9FWQ - chains A and B; structure by X-ray diffraction, 2.32 A resolution.

# Chain A
Name: Non-structural protein 10
Source organism: Severe acute respiratory syndrome coronavirus 2
UniProt: P0DTC1 (R1A_SARS2); residues 1-130 here correspond to UniProt positions 4254-4383 (UniProt number = residue number + 4253)
Chain sequence (131 residues; numbered 1 to 131; the number before each row is that of its first residue):
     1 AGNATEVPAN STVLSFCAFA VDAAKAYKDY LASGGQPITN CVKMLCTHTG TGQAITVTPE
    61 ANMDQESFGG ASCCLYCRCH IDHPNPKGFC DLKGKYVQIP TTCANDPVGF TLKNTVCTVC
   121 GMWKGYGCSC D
Differences from the reference sequence: expression tag (131)
Metal / ion sites: Zn2+ site 1: C74, C77, H83, C90; Zn2+ site 2: C117, C120, C128, C130
Ligand contacts: A1IGJ (5,6,7,8-tetrahydro-[1,2,4]triazolo[4,3-a]pyridine): D82, H83, N85, G88

# Chain B
Name: Guanine-N7 methyltransferase nsp14
Source organism: Severe acute respiratory syndrome coronavirus 2
Notes: EC 2.1.1.56, 3.1.13.-
UniProt: P0DTD1 (R1AB_SARS2); residues 1-289 here correspond to UniProt positions 5926-6214 (UniProt number = residue number + 5925)
Chain sequence (290 residues; each row starts with the number of its first residue; numbering starts at 0):
     0 MAENVTGLFK DCSKVITGLH PTQAPTHLSV DTKFKTEGLC VDIPGIPKDM TYRRLISMMG
    60 FKMNYQVNGY PNMFITREEA IRHVRAWIGF DVEGCHATRE AVGTNLPLQL GFSTGVNLVA
   120 VPTGYVDTPN NTDFSRVSAK PPPGDQFKHL IPLMYKGLPW NVVRIKIVQM LSDTLKNLSD
   180 RVVFVLWAHG FELTSMKYFV KIGPERTCCL CDRRATCFST ASDTYACWHH SIGFDYVYNP
   240 FMIDVQQWGF TGNLQSNHDL YCQVHGNAHV ASCDAIMTRC LAVHECFVKR
Unresolved in the structure: 0-2, 288-289
Differences from the reference sequence: initiating methionine (0)
Metal / ion sites: Mg2+: D90, E92, D273; Zn2+ site 1: C207, C210, C226, H229; Zn2+ site 2: H257, C261, H264, C279
Ligand contacts: A1IGJ (5,6,7,8-tetrahydro-[1,2,4]triazolo[4,3-a]pyridine): W86, I87, S112, T113, T173, L177, R278

# How chain A and chain B interact
Pairs across the interface - 112 pairs, chain A then chain B:
  A1(A) - K9(B)  hydrogen bond (backbone-side chain)
  A1(A) - V101(B)
  A1(A) - G102(B)
  G2(A) - D10(B)
  N3(A) - K9(B)
  N3(A) - D10(B)  hydrogen bond (backbone-backbone)
  A4(A) - V4(B)  hydrophobic
  A4(A) - T5(B)
  T5(A) - F8(B)  hydrogen bond (side chain-backbone)
  T5(A) - D10(B)  hydrogen bond (side chain-backbone)
  T5(A) - P24(B)
  T5(A) - T25(B)  hydrogen bond (backbone-side chain)
  T5(A) - L27(B)
  T5(A) - S28(B)
  E6(A) - V4(B)
  E6(A) - T5(B)  hydrogen bond (backbone-backbone)
  E6(A) - L7(B)
  E6(A) - T25(B)
  E6(A) - L27(B)
  V7(A) - N3(B)
  V7(A) - T5(B)
  V7(A) - L27(B)  hydrophobic
  P8(A) - N3(B)
  T12(A) - N63(B)  hydrogen bond
  T12(A) - Y64(B)
  L14(A) - F8(B)  hydrophobic
  S15(A) - L7(B)
  S15(A) - F60(B)
  S15(A) - K61(B)  hydrogen bond (side chain-backbone)
  S15(A) - M62(B)
  F16(A) - Y64(B)  hydrophobic
  F16(A) - V66(B)  hydrophobic
  F16(A) - Y69(B)  hydrophobic
  F16(A) - I201(B)
  A18(A) - F60(B)  hydrophobic
  A18(A) - K196(B)  hydrogen bond (backbone-side chain)
  F19(A) - F60(B)  hydrophobic
  F19(A) - M62(B)  hydrophobic
  F19(A) - L192(B)
  F19(A) - M195(B)
  F19(A) - K196(B)
  F19(A) - V199(B)
  F19(A) - K200(B)
  F19(A) - I201(B)  hydrogen bond (backbone-backbone)
  A20(A) - K200(B)
  A20(A) - I201(B)
  V21(A) - K200(B)
  V21(A) - I201(B)  hydrogen bond (backbone-backbone)
  V21(A) - F217(B)  hydrophobic
  V21(A) - Y224(B)
  V21(A) - Y237(B)  hydrophobic
  K25(A) - Y69(B)
  K25(A) - P203(B)
  A26(A) - Y69(B)
  D29(A) - V66(B)
  D29(A) - Y69(B)  hydrogen bond
  Y30(A) - V66(B)  hydrophobic
  S33(A) - Q65(B)
  S33(A) - V66(B)
  S33(A) - N67(B)  hydrogen bond (side chain-backbone)
  N40(A) - T25(B)
  N40(A) - H26(B)  hydrogen bond (backbone-backbone)
  N40(A) - L27(B)  hydrogen bond (side chain-backbone)
  C41(A) - H26(B)
  V42(A) - P20(B)
  V42(A) - A23(B)
  V42(A) - T25(B)
  V42(A) - H26(B)
  V42(A) - V29(B)  hydrophobic
  K43(A) - L38(B)
  K43(A) - C39(B)  hydrogen bond (backbone-backbone)
  M44(A) - P20(B)  hydrophobic
  M44(A) - C39(B)
  M44(A) - V40(B)
  M44(A) - D41(B)
  L45(A) - E36(B)
  L45(A) - L38(B)  hydrophobic
  L45(A) - C39(B)  hydrogen bond (backbone-backbone)
  L45(A) - V40(B)
  T58(A) - D41(B)
  P59(A) - D41(B)
  G69(A) - P20(B)
  A71(A) - T21(B)  hydrogen bond (backbone-backbone)
  A71(A) - Q22(B)
  A71(A) - A23(B)
  S72(A) - A23(B)
  S72(A) - P24(B)
  R78(A) - F8(B)
  R78(A) - P24(B)  hydrogen bond (side chain-backbone)
  R78(A) - T25(B)
  C79(A) - F8(B)
  H80(A) - F8(B)
  H80(A) - I55(B)
  H80(A) - D126(B)  salt bridge
  H80(A) - T131(B)
  I81(A) - K196(B)
  G88(A) - N130(B)  hydrogen bond (backbone-side chain)
  F89(A) - N129(B)
  F89(A) - N130(B)
  C90(A) - N129(B)  hydrogen bond (backbone-backbone)
  K93(A) - T21(B)
  K93(A) - Q22(B)
  K93(A) - Y51(B)
  K93(A) - T127(B)  hydrogen bond (side chain-backbone)
  K93(A) - P128(B)
  G94(A) - T21(B)  hydrogen bond (backbone-backbone)
  G94(A) - K47(B)  hydrogen bond (backbone-side chain)
  K95(A) - T21(B)
  Y96(A) - H19(B)
  Y96(A) - P20(B)
  Y96(A) - T21(B)
  Y96(A) - D41(B)  hydrogen bond
Other interface residues (no listed pair), chain A (48 interface residues in all): S11, G70, C77, H83, L92
Other interface residues (no listed pair), chain B (57 interface residues in all): T35, M57, Y124, R205

# Overview
The interface between chain A and chain B involves 48 residues on one side and 57 on the other; the contacts
include 25 hydrogen bonds and 1 salt bridge. Among the polar pairs are H80(A)-D126(B), A1(A)-K9(B) and
T5(A)-F8(B). Chain A binds compound A1IGJ.
Here chain A is Non-structural protein 10 and chain B is Guanine-N7 methyltransferase nsp14, both from Severe
acute respiratory syndrome coronavirus 2. Entry 9FWQ (Crystal Structure of SARS-CoV-2 NSP10-NSP14 (ExoN) in
complex with VT00218) was determined by X-ray diffraction (same publication as 9FW2, 9FWH, 9FWI, 9FWJ, 9FWK,
9FWL and 10 further entries).
